Entry 6HGI (X-ray diffraction, 1.52 A resolution); this record covers chains A and B.

[Chain A]
Protein: Alpha-1-antichymotrypsin
Organism: Homo sapiens
Reference sequence: P01011 (AACT_HUMAN); residues 3-360 here correspond to UniProt positions 26-383 (UniProt number = residue number + 23)
Sequence (369 residues; row label = number of the first residue in the row; numbers below 1 keep their minus sign (Met-8 is residue -8)):
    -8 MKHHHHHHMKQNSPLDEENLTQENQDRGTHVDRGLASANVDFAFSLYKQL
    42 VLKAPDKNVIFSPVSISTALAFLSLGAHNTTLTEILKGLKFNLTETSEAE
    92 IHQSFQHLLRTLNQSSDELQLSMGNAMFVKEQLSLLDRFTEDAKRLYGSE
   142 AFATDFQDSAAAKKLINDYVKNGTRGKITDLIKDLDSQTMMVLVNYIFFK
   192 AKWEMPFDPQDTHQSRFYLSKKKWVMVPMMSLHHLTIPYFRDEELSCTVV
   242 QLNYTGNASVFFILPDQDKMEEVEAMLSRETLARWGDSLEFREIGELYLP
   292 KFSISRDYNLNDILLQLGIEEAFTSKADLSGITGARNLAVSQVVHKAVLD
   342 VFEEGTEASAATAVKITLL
Disordered / not traced: -8 to 22
Sequence notes: initiating methionine (-8); expression tag (-7 to 2); engineered mutation Arg24 (Leu47 in P01011), Val55 (Leu78 in P01011), Gln242 (Glu265 in P01011), Asn244 (Lys267 in P01011), Val251 (Ala274 in P01011), Phe252 (Leu275 in P01011), Ser269 (Leu292 in P01011), Arg270 (Pro293 in P01011), Ala274 (Lys297 in P01011), Gly277 (Arg300 in P01011)
Small-molecule neighbours: corticosterone (C0R): Arg24, Ala27, Ser28, Val31, Gln242, Phe252, Arg270, Leu273, Ala274, Gly277
Curated features (UniProtKB/Swiss-Prot):
  - DNA-binding region: Lys212 to Lys214
  - region: Thr358 to Leu360 (O-glycosylated at one site)
  - site: Leu360 (Reactive bond)
  - glycosylation (N-linked (GlcNAc...) asparagine): Asn10, Asn70, Asn83, Asn104, Asn163, Asn248

[Chain B]
Protein: Alpha-1-antichymotrypsin
Organism: Homo sapiens
Reference sequence: P01011 (AACT_HUMAN); residues 361-400 here correspond to UniProt positions 384-423 (UniProt number = residue number + 23)
Sequence (40 residues; each row starts with the number of its first residue):
   361 SALVETRTIVRFNRPFLMIIVDHFTWSIFFMSKVTNPKQA
Disordered / not traced: 361-365
Sequence notes: engineered mutation Asp382 (Pro405 in P01011), His383 (Thr406 in P01011), Phe384 (Asp407 in P01011), Trp386 (Gln409 in P01011), Ser387 (Asn410 in P01011)
Small-molecule neighbours: corticosterone (C0R): Val381, His383, Trp386

[Interface between chain A and chain B]
Pairs across the interface - 130 pairs, chain A then chain B:
  Arg24(A) - His383(B)  hydrogen bond (side chain-backbone)
  Arg24(A) - Phe384(B)  hydrogen bond (side chain-backbone)
  Arg24(A) - Thr385(B)
  Arg24(A) - Trp386(B)
  Ala27(A) - Thr385(B)
  Ala27(A) - Trp386(B)  hydrophobic
  Val31(A) - Trp386(B)
  Val31(A) - Ile388(B)  hydrophobic
  Ala34(A) - Met391(B)  hydrophobic
  Phe35(A) - Met391(B)  hydrophobic
  Tyr38(A) - Leu377(B)
  Tyr38(A) - Met391(B)  hydrophobic
  Tyr38(A) - Lys393(B)
  Val42(A) - Lys393(B)
  Pro46(A) - Lys393(B)  hydrogen bond (backbone-side chain)
  Asp47(A) - Thr395(B)  hydrogen bond (backbone-side chain)
  Asp47(A) - Gln399(B)  hydrogen bond (backbone-side chain)
  Lys48(A) - Lys393(B)
  Lys48(A) - Thr395(B)
  Lys48(A) - Gln399(B)
  Asn49(A) - Lys393(B)
  Asn49(A) - Val394(B)
  Asn49(A) - Thr395(B)  hydrogen bond (side chain-backbone)
  Asn49(A) - Asn396(B)  hydrogen bond (side chain-backbone)
  Asn49(A) - Gln399(B)  hydrogen bond (backbone-side chain)
  Val50(A) - Ser392(B)  hydrogen bond (backbone-side chain)
  Val50(A) - Lys393(B)  hydrogen bond (backbone-backbone)
  Ile51(A) - Met391(B)
  Ile51(A) - Ser392(B)
  Phe52(A) - Phe390(B)
  Phe52(A) - Met391(B)  hydrogen bond (backbone-backbone)
  Ser53(A) - Phe389(B)  hydrogen bond (side chain-backbone)
  Ser53(A) - Phe390(B)
  Pro54(A) - Ile388(B)
  Pro54(A) - Phe389(B)
  Pro54(A) - Phe390(B)
  Pro54(A) - Met391(B)  hydrophobic
  Val55(A) - Ile388(B)
  Leu99(A) - Thr385(B)
  Leu99(A) - Ser387(B)
  Thr102(A) - Phe384(B)
  Thr102(A) - Thr385(B)
  Leu103(A) - Phe389(B)  hydrophobic
  Leu112(A) - Phe389(B)  hydrophobic
  Phe190(A) - Ile380(B)  hydrophobic
  Phe190(A) - Phe389(B)  hydrophobic
  Phe190(A) - Phe390(B)  hydrophobic
  Arg207(A) - Asn373(B)
  Phe208(A) - Phe372(B)
  Phe208(A) - Asn373(B)
  Phe208(A) - Arg374(B)
  Phe208(A) - Pro375(B)
  Phe208(A) - Phe376(B)  hydrophobic
  Phe208(A) - Thr395(B)
  Phe208(A) - Pro397(B)
  Tyr209(A) - Asn373(B)  hydrogen bond (backbone-backbone)
  Tyr209(A) - Arg374(B)
  Tyr209(A) - Pro375(B)
  Leu210(A) - Thr395(B)
  Leu210(A) - Asn396(B)
  Val216(A) - Asn396(B)
  Met217(A) - Lys398(B)  hydrogen bond (backbone-side chain)
  Val218(A) - Lys398(B)
  Met220(A) - Phe372(B)
  Met220(A) - Asn373(B)
  His225(A) - Arg367(B)
  Tyr230(A) - Thr368(B)
  Gln242(A) - His383(B)  hydrogen bond
  Tyr245(A) - Met378(B)
  Asn248(A) - Asp382(B)
  Asn248(A) - His383(B)  hydrogen bond (backbone-backbone)
  Ala249(A) - Val381(B)
  Ser250(A) - Ile379(B)
  Ser250(A) - Ile380(B)
  Ser250(A) - Val381(B)  hydrogen bond (backbone-backbone)
  Ser250(A) - His383(B)  hydrogen bond
  Val251(A) - Met378(B)  hydrophobic
  Val251(A) - Ile379(B)
  Phe252(A) - Leu377(B)
  Phe252(A) - Met378(B)
  Phe252(A) - Ile379(B)  hydrogen bond (backbone-backbone)
  Phe252(A) - Val381(B)  hydrophobic
  Phe253(A) - Phe372(B)  hydrophobic
  Phe253(A) - Phe376(B)  hydrophobic
  Phe253(A) - Leu377(B)
  Phe253(A) - Met378(B)  hydrophobic
  Ile254(A) - Phe376(B)
  Ile254(A) - Leu377(B)  hydrogen bond (backbone-backbone)
  Ile254(A) - Ile379(B)  hydrophobic
  Leu255(A) - Arg371(B)
  Leu255(A) - Phe372(B)  hydrophobic
  Leu255(A) - Arg374(B)
  Pro256(A) - Arg374(B)  hydrogen bond (backbone-side chain)
  Pro256(A) - Pro375(B)
  Asp257(A) - Arg374(B)
  Gln258(A) - Arg374(B)
  Met261(A) - Pro375(B)
  Met261(A) - Phe376(B)
  Met261(A) - Leu377(B)  hydrophobic
  Met261(A) - Lys393(B)
  Val264(A) - Leu377(B)  hydrophobic
  Glu265(A) - Lys393(B)  salt bridge
  Leu268(A) - Met391(B)  hydrophobic
  Arg283(A) - Thr368(B)  hydrogen bond
  Glu284(A) - Arg367(B)  salt bridge
  Ile285(A) - Thr368(B)
  Gly286(A) - Arg367(B)
  Gly286(A) - Thr368(B)  hydrogen bond (backbone-backbone)
  Glu287(A) - Thr368(B)
  Glu287(A) - Ile369(B)
  Glu287(A) - Val370(B)  hydrogen bond (backbone-backbone)
  Leu288(A) - Val370(B)
  Leu288(A) - Phe372(B)  hydrophobic
  Tyr289(A) - Ile369(B)  hydrophobic
  Tyr289(A) - Val370(B)  hydrogen bond (backbone-backbone)
  Tyr289(A) - Arg371(B)
  Tyr289(A) - Phe372(B)  hydrogen bond (backbone-backbone)
  Pro291(A) - Phe372(B)
  Phe293(A) - Phe376(B)  hydrophobic
  Phe293(A) - Met378(B)  hydrophobic
  Phe293(A) - Val394(B)  hydrophobic
  Phe293(A) - Pro397(B)  hydrophobic
  Ser294(A) - Pro397(B)
  Ile295(A) - Ser392(B)
  Ile295(A) - Pro397(B)
  Leu340(A) - Met378(B)  hydrophobic
  Leu340(A) - Ser392(B)
  Val342(A) - Met378(B)  hydrophobic
  Ala349(A) - Phe390(B)
  Ser350(A) - Phe390(B)
Also at the interface, not in a pair above, chain A (71 interface residues in all): Ile188, Thr239, Val241, Leu273, Leu290, Thr347, Ala351

[Summary]
71 residues of chain A face 33 of chain B across their interface, with 26 hydrogen bonds and 2 salt bridges.
Among the polar pairs are Glu265(A)-Lys393(B), Glu284(A)-Arg367(B) and Arg24(A)-His383(B). Corticosterone is
bound between chain A and chain B.
Chain A is Alpha-1-antichymotrypsin and chain B is Alpha-1-antichymotrypsin, both from Homo sapiens; the
structure, Crystal structure of Alpha1-antichymotrypsin variant NewBG-III: a new binding globulin in complex
with corticosterone, was determined by X-ray diffraction together with 6HGD, 6HGF, 6HGG, 6HGH, 6HGJ, 6HGK and
3 further entries from the same study.
